Entry 6WQ2 (electron microscopy, 4.00 A resolution); this record covers chains 1 and r of the 36 polymer chains in the assembly.

[Chain 1]
Molecule: A-DNA
Source organism: Sulfolobus islandicus filamentous virus
Sequence (225 nucleotides; each row starts with the number of its first residue):
     7 ATATATATAT ATATATATAT ATATATATAT ATATATATAT ATATATATAT ATATATATAT
    67 ATATATATAT ATATATATAT ATATATATAT ATATATATAT ATATATATAT ATATATATAT
   127 ATATATATAT ATATATATAT ATATATATAT ATATATATAT ATATATATAT ATATATATAT
   187 ATATATATAT ATATATATAT ATATATATAT ATATATATAT ATATA

[Chain r]
Protein: Structural protein MCP1
Source organism: Sulfolobus islandicus filamentous virus
Reference sequence: Q914J4 (Y036_SIFVH); residues 1-204 here = UniProt positions 1-204
Chain sequence (204 residues; row label = number of the first residue in the row):
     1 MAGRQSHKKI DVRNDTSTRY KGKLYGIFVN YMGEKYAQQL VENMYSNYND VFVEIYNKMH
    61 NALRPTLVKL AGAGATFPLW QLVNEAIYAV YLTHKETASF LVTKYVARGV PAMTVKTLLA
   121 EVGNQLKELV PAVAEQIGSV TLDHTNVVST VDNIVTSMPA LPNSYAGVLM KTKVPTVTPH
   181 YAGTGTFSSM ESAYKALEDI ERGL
Unresolved in the structure: 1-2

[Interface between chain 1 and chain r]
Residue-residue contacts (32):
  DT194(1) - Lys95(r)  salt bridge to the phosphate
  DT194(1) - Pro162(r)  phosphate contact
  DT194(1) - Asn163(r)  hydrogen bond to the phosphate
  DT200(1) - Leu24(r)  sugar contact
  DT200(1) - Ile27(r)  phosphate contact
  DA201(1) - Tyr20(r)  sugar contact
  DA201(1) - Lys23(r)  phosphate contact
  DA201(1) - Ile27(r)  phosphate contact
  DT202(1) - Thr16(r)  phosphate contact
  DT202(1) - Arg19(r)  salt bridge to the phosphate
  DT202(1) - Tyr48(r)  sugar contact
  DT202(1) - Phe52(r)  base contact
  DA203(1) - Ile10(r)  sugar contact
  DA203(1) - Asp11(r)  phosphate contact
  DA203(1) - Val12(r)  hydrogen bond to the phosphate
  DA203(1) - Arg13(r)  salt bridge to the phosphate
  DA203(1) - Thr16(r)  phosphate contact
  DA203(1) - Arg19(r)  salt bridge to the phosphate
  DT204(1) - Ile10(r)  base contact
  DT204(1) - Asp11(r)  phosphate contact
  DT204(1) - Asn57(r)  phosphate contact
  DT204(1) - His60(r)  salt bridge to the phosphate
  DT204(1) - Arg64(r)  salt bridge to the phosphate
  DT204(1) - Phe77(r)  base contact
  DT204(1) - Trp80(r)  hydrogen bond to the phosphate
  DA205(1) - Ile10(r)  phosphate contact
  DA205(1) - Arg64(r)  salt bridge to the phosphate
  DA205(1) - Gly74(r)  sugar contact
  DA205(1) - Trp80(r)  phosphate contact
  DT206(1) - Gly74(r)  phosphate contact
  DT208(1) - Arg4(r)  hydrogen bond to the phosphate
  DA209(1) - Gly3(r)  phosphate contact
Also at the interface, not in a pair above, chain 1 (11 interface residues in all): DA193
Also at the interface, not in a pair above, chain r (27 interface residues in all): Gln5, Tyr56, Leu161, Ser164

[Summary]
11 residues of chain 1 face 27 of chain r across their interface, with 4 hydrogen bonds and 7 salt bridges.
Polar contacts include DT194(1)-Asn163(r), DA203(1)-Val12(r) and DT204(1)-Trp80(r).
Here chain 1 is A-DNA and chain r is Structural protein MCP1, both from Sulfolobus islandicus filamentous
virus. Entry 6WQ2 (Cryo-EM of the S. islandicus filamentous virus, SIFV) was determined by electron microscopy
together with 6WQ0 from the same study.
